5X8T - chains M and A of the 32 polymer chains in the assembly; structure by electron microscopy, 3.30 A resolution.

Chain M:
Name: protein L15
From: Spinacia oleracea
UniProt: A0A0K9QHT0 (A0A0K9QHT0_SPIOL); residues 80-271 here = UniProt positions 80-271
Sequence (192 residues; numbered 80 to 271; the number before each row is that of its first residue):
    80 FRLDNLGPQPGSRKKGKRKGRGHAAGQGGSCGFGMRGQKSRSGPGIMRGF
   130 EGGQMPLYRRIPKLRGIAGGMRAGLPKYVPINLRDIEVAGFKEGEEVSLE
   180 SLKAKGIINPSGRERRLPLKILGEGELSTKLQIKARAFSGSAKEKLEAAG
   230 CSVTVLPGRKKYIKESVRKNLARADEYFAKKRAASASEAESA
Disordered / not traced: 257-271

Chain A:
Molecule: 23S rRNA
From: Spinacia oleracea
Sequence (2810 nucleotides; row label = number of the first residue in the row):
     1 UUCAAACGAGGAAAGGCUUACGGUGGAUACCUAGGCACCCAGAGACGAGG
    51 AAGGGCGUAUUAAUCGACGAAAUGCUUCGGGGAGUUGAAAAUAAGCAGAG
   101 AUCCGGAGAUUCCCGAAUAGGUCAACCUUUCGAACUUCUGCUGAAUCCAU
   151 GGGCAGGCAAGAGACAACCUGGCGAACUGAAACAUCUUAGUAGCCAGAGG
   201 AAAAGAAAGCAAAAGCGAUUCCCGUAGUAGCGGCGAGCGAAAUGGGAGCA
   251 GCCUAAACCGUGAAAACGGGGUUGUGGGAGAGCAAUACAAGCGUCGUGCU
   301 GCUAGGCGAAUCAGUGGAGUGCGGAACCCUAGAUGGUGAAAGUCCAGUAG
   351 CCGAAAGCAUCACUAGCUUAUGCUCUGACCCGAGUAGCAUGGGGCACGUG
   401 GAAUCCCGUGUGAAUCAGCAAGGACCACCUUGCAAGGCUAAAUACUCCUG
   451 GGUGACCGAUAGCGAAGUAGUACCGUGAGGGAAGGGUGAAAAGAACCCCC
   501 AUCGGGGAGUGAAAUAGAACAUGAAACCGUAAGCUCUCAAGCAGUGGGAG
   551 GGGGACCAGACCCUGACCGCGUGCCUGUUGAAGAAUGAGCCGGCGACUCA
   601 UAGGCAGUGGCUUGGUUAAGGGAACCCACCGGAGCCGUAGCGAAAGCGAG
   651 UCUUCAUAGGGCAAUUGUCACUGCUUAUGGACCCGAACCUGGGUGAUCUA
   701 UCCAUGACCAGGAUGAAGCUUGGGUGAAACUAAGUGGAGGUCCGAACCGA
   751 CUGAUGUUGAAGAAUCAGCGGAUGAGUUGUGGUUAGGGGUGAAAUGCCAC
   801 UCGAACCCAGAGCUAGCUGGUUCUCCCCGAAAUGCGUUGAGGCGCAGCAG
   851 UUGACUGGACAUCUAGGGGUAAAGCACUGUUUCGGUGCGGGCCGCGAGAG
   901 CGGUACCAAAUCGAGGCAAACUCUGAAUACUAGAUAUGACCUCCAAAUAA
   951 CAGGGGUCAAGGUCGGCCAGUGAGACGAUGGGGGAUAAGCUUCAUCGUCG
  1001 AGAGGGAAACAGCCCGGAUCACCAGCUAAGGCCCCUAAAUGACCGCUCAG
  1051 UGAUAAAGGAGGUAGGGGUGCAGAGACAGCCAGGAGGUUUGCCUAGAAGC
  1101 AGCCACCCUUGAAAGAGUGCGUAAUAGCUCACUGAUCGAGCGCUCUUGCG
  1151 CCGAAGAUGAACGGGGCUAAGCGGUCUGCCGAAGCUGUGGGAUGUAAAAA
  1201 AACAUCGGUAGGGGAGCGUUCCGUGUUAGGGAGAAACGCGUGCGUGAGCC
  1251 GCGUUGGACGAAGCGGAAGCGAGAAUGUCGGCUUGAGUAACGCAAACAUU
  1301 GGUGAGAAUCCAAUGCCCCGAAAACCUAAGGGUUCCUCCGCAAGGUUCGU
  1351 CCACGGAGGGUGAGUCAGGGCCUAAGAUCAGGCCGAAAGGCGUAGUCGAU
  1401 GGACAACAGGUGAAUAUUCCUGUACUACCCCUUGUUGGUCCCGAGGGACG
  1451 GAGGAGGCUAGGUUAGCCGAAAGAUGGUUAUCGGUUCAAGGACGCAAGGU
  1501 GACCCUGUUUUUCAGGGUAAGAAGGGGUAGAGAAAAUGCCUCGAGCCAAU
  1551 GUUCGAGUACCAGGCGCUACGGCGCUGAAGUAACCGAUGCCAUACUCCCA
  1601 GGAAAAGCUCGAACGACCUUCAACAAAAGGGUACCUGUACCCGAAACCGA
  1651 CACAGGUAGGUAGGUAGAGAAUACCUAGGGGCGCGAGACAACUCUCUCUA
  1701 AGGAACUCGGCAAAAUAGCCCCGUAACUUCGGGAGAAGGGGUGCCCCCUC
  1751 ACAAAGGGGGUCGAAGUGACCAGGCCCGGGCGACUGUUUACCAAAAACAC
  1801 AGGUCUCCGCAAAGUCGUAAGACCAUGUAUGGGGGCUGACGCCUGCCCAG
  1851 UGCCGGAAGGUCAAGGAAGUUGGUGACCUGAUGACAGGGGAGCCGGCGAC
  1901 CGAAGCCCCGGUGAACGGCGGCCGUAACUAUAACGGUCCUAAGGUAGCGA
  1951 AAUUCCUUGUCGGGUAAGUUCCGACCCGCACGAAAGGCGUAACGAUCUGG
  2001 GCACUGUCUCGGAGAGAGGCUCGGUGAAAUAGACAUGUCUGUGAAGAUGC
  2051 GGACUACCUGCACCUGGACAGAAAGACCCUAUGAAGCUUUACUGUUCCCU
  2101 GGGAUUGGCUUUGGGCUUUUCCUGCGCAGCUUAGGUGGAAGGCGAAGAAG
  2151 GCCCCCUUCCGGGGGGGCCCGAGCCAUCAGUGAGAUACCACUCUGGAAGA
  2201 GCUAGAAUUCUAACCUUGUGUCAGGACCUACGGGCCAAGGGACAUUCUCA
  2251 GGUAGACAGUUUCUAUGGGGCGUAGGCCUCCCAAAAGGUAACGGAGGCGU
  2301 GCAAAGGUUUCCUCGGGCCGGACGGAGAUUGGCCCUCGAGUGCAAAGGCA
  2351 GAAGGGAGCUUGACUGCAAGACCCACCCGUCGAGCAGGGACGAAAGUCGG
  2401 CCUUAGUGAUCCGACGGUGCCGAGUGGAAGGGCCGUCGCUCAACGGAUAA
  2451 AAGUUACUCUAGGGAUAACAGGCUGAUCUUCCCCAAGAGUUCACAUCGAC
  2501 GGGAAGGUUUGGCACCUCGAUGUCGGCUCUUCGCCACCUGGGGCUGUAGU
  2551 AUGUUCCAAGGGUUGGGCUGUUCGCCCAUUAAAGCGGUACGUGAGCUGGG
  2601 UUCAGAACGUCGUGAGACAGUUCGGUCCAUAUCCGGUGUGGGCGUUAGAG
  2651 CAUUGAGAGGACCUUUCCCUAGUACGAGAGGACCGGGAAGGACGCACCUC
  2701 UGGUGUACCAGUUAUCGUGCCCACGGUAAACGCUGGGUAGCCAAGUGCGG
  2751 AGCGGAUAACUGCUGAAAGCAUCUAAGUAGUAAGCCCACCCCAAGAUGAG
  2801 UGCUCUCCUA
Disordered / not traced: 1

How chain M and chain A interact:
Pairs across the interface - 208 pairs, chain M then chain A:
  Leu82(M) - G1223(A)  hydrogen bond to the base
  Leu82(M) - U1224(A)  sugar contact
  Asp83(M) - G1223(A)  base contact
  Asp83(M) - U1224(A)  hydrogen bond to the sugar
  Asp83(M) - G1263(A)  hydrogen bond to the base
  Asp83(M) - C1264(A)  hydrogen bond to the sugar
  Asn84(M) - C1264(A)  sugar contact
  Leu85(M) - C1264(A)  hydrogen bond to the sugar
  Leu85(M) - G1265(A)  phosphate contact
  Gly86(M) - G1265(A)  phosphate contact
  Pro87(M) - G1265(A)  phosphate contact
  Pro87(M) - G1266(A)  phosphate contact
  Gln88(M) - U608(A)  phosphate contact
  Gln88(M) - G609(A)  phosphate contact
  Gly90(M) - G607(A)  hydrogen bond to the sugar
  Ser91(M) - G607(A)  hydrogen bond to the base
  Ser91(M) - U608(A)  sugar contact
  Arg92(M) - C671(A)  hydrogen bond to the sugar
  Arg92(M) - U672(A)  sugar contact
  Arg92(M) - G1266(A)  sugar contact
  Lys93(M) - U672(A)  hydrogen bond to the sugar
  Lys93(M) - G673(A)  sugar contact
  Lys93(M) - G1214(A)  salt bridge to the phosphate
  Gly95(M) - G673(A)  phosphate contact
  Gly95(M) - C674(A)  phosphate contact
  Lys96(M) - C674(A)  hydrogen bond to the phosphate
  Lys96(M) - G1213(A)  salt bridge to the phosphate
  Arg97(M) - C823(A)  base contact
  Arg97(M) - C1270(A)  hydrogen bond to the base
  Arg97(M) - G1271(A)  salt bridge to the phosphate
  Lys98(M) - C597(A)  sugar contact
  Lys98(M) - U675(A)  salt bridge to the phosphate
  Gly99(M) - U821(A)  hydrogen bond to the sugar
  Gly99(M) - U822(A)  base contact
  Arg100(M) - C597(A)  salt bridge to the phosphate
  Arg100(M) - U822(A)  hydrogen bond to the base
  Arg100(M) - C823(A)  sugar contact
  Arg100(M) - G1271(A)  salt bridge to the phosphate
  Gly101(M) - U822(A)  phosphate contact
  Gly101(M) - U824(A)  phosphate contact
  His102(M) - U824(A)  phosphate contact
  Ala103(M) - U824(A)  phosphate contact
  Ala103(M) - C825(A)  hydrogen bond to the base
  Ala104(M) - U824(A)  base contact
  Gln106(M) - G1212(A)  phosphate contact
  Gln106(M) - G1213(A)  hydrogen bond to the phosphate
  Gly107(M) - U822(A)  phosphate contact
  Gly108(M) - U821(A)  hydrogen bond to the base
  Gly108(M) - U822(A)  hydrogen bond to the phosphate
  Ser109(M) - U821(A)  base contact
  Ser109(M) - A1210(A)  phosphate contact
  Ser109(M) - G1211(A)  hydrogen bond to the phosphate
  Cys110(M) - C597(A)  base contact
  Cys110(M) - U821(A)  hydrogen bond to the base
  Gly111(M) - G970(A)  phosphate contact
  Gly111(M) - G1211(A)  hydrogen bond to the phosphate
  Gly111(M) - G1212(A)  phosphate contact
  Phe112(M) - C597(A)  base contact
  Phe112(M) - G970(A)  phosphate contact
  Phe112(M) - G1211(A)  phosphate contact
  Gly113(M) - G970(A)  phosphate contact
  Gly113(M) - U971(A)  phosphate contact
  Gly113(M) - A1210(A)  sugar contact
  Gly113(M) - G1211(A)  phosphate contact
  Met114(M) - U578(A)  phosphate contact
  Met114(M) - U971(A)  hydrogen bond to the phosphate
  Arg115(M) - G577(A)  hydrogen bond to the phosphate
  Arg115(M) - U578(A)  salt bridge to the phosphate
  Arg115(M) - U818(A)  salt bridge to the phosphate
  Arg115(M) - G819(A)  salt bridge to the phosphate
  Gly116(M) - C817(A)  phosphate contact
  Gly116(M) - G842(A)  phosphate contact
  Gly116(M) - C843(A)  phosphate contact
  Gln117(M) - A181(A)  hydrogen bond to the base
  Gln117(M) - G816(A)  hydrogen bond to the sugar
  Gln117(M) - G842(A)  hydrogen bond to the phosphate
  Gln117(M) - C843(A)  hydrogen bond to the phosphate
  Lys118(M) - C843(A)  phosphate contact
  Lys118(M) - G844(A)  salt bridge to the phosphate
  Lys118(M) - G970(A)  salt bridge to the phosphate
  Ser119(M) - C682(A)  hydrogen bond to the base
  Arg120(M) - G816(A)  phosphate contact
  Arg120(M) - C817(A)  base contact
  Arg120(M) - G819(A)  base contact
  Arg120(M) - G820(A)  base contact
  Ser121(M) - C682(A)  phosphate contact
  Ser121(M) - C683(A)  hydrogen bond to the phosphate
  Gly122(M) - A681(A)  sugar contact
  Gly122(M) - C682(A)  hydrogen bond to the phosphate
  Ile125(M) - A677(A)  phosphate contact
  Ile125(M) - C843(A)  phosphate contact
  Ile125(M) - G844(A)  phosphate contact
  Met126(M) - A236(A)  phosphate contact
  Met126(M) - G237(A)  phosphate contact
  Arg127(M) - U676(A)  sugar contact
  Phe129(M) - A181(A)  base contact
  Phe129(M) - G844(A)  sugar contact
  Glu130(M) - G836(A)  hydrogen bond to the base
  Glu130(M) - G844(A)  hydrogen bond to the sugar
  Gly131(M) - A181(A)  base contact
  Gly131(M) - G836(A)  base contact
  Gly131(M) - U837(A)  base contact
  Gly131(M) - G842(A)  hydrogen bond to the base
  Gly131(M) - C843(A)  base contact
  Gly132(M) - A181(A)  base contact
  Gly132(M) - U837(A)  hydrogen bond to the sugar
  Gln133(M) - G836(A)  sugar contact
  Gln133(M) - U837(A)  sugar contact
  Gln133(M) - G844(A)  base contact
  Gln133(M) - A2375(A)  base contact
  Gln133(M) - G2445(A)  hydrogen bond to the base
  Met134(M) - A2409(A)  base contact
  Met134(M) - G2445(A)  sugar contact
  Met134(M) - G2446(A)  base contact
  Tyr137(M) - G235(A)  phosphate contact
  Tyr137(M) - A236(A)  hydrogen bond to the phosphate
  Arg138(M) - G235(A)  hydrogen bond to the sugar
  Arg138(M) - U2410(A)  hydrogen bond to the sugar
  Arg139(M) - C2376(A)  base contact
  Arg139(M) - C2377(A)  hydrogen bond to the sugar
  Arg139(M) - A2409(A)  hydrogen bond to the sugar
  Arg139(M) - U2410(A)  sugar contact
  Arg139(M) - G2445(A)  base contact
  Ile140(M) - U2410(A)  phosphate contact
  Pro141(M) - U2410(A)  phosphate contact
  Pro141(M) - C2411(A)  phosphate contact
  Lys142(M) - C234(A)  hydrogen bond to the sugar
  Lys142(M) - C2411(A)  hydrogen bond to the phosphate
  Lys142(M) - C2412(A)  salt bridge to the phosphate
  Arg144(M) - A643(A)  salt bridge to the phosphate
  Arg144(M) - G2432(A)  phosphate contact
  Arg144(M) - C2433(A)  phosphate contact
  Arg144(M) - C2434(A)  salt bridge to the phosphate
  Gly145(M) - A643(A)  sugar contact
  Ala147(M) - C2412(A)  phosphate contact
  Gly148(M) - G2431(A)  hydrogen bond to the sugar
  Gly148(M) - G2432(A)  phosphate contact
  Gly149(M) - G230(A)  phosphate contact
  Met150(M) - G230(A)  phosphate contact
  Met150(M) - A643(A)  sugar contact
  Met150(M) - A644(A)  sugar contact
  Met150(M) - C2421(A)  sugar contact
  Met150(M) - G2431(A)  hydrogen bond to the base
  Met150(M) - G2432(A)  hydrogen bond to the sugar
  Arg151(M) - A229(A)  phosphate contact
  Arg151(M) - G230(A)  phosphate contact
  Arg151(M) - A644(A)  sugar contact
  Ala152(M) - A644(A)  sugar contact
  Gly153(M) - A644(A)  hydrogen bond to the phosphate
  Lys156(M) - A645(A)  sugar contact
  Lys156(M) - G646(A)  salt bridge to the phosphate
  Pro159(M) - A639(A)  sugar contact
  Pro159(M) - G648(A)  base contact
  Asn161(M) - A639(A)  hydrogen bond to the base
  Arg163(M) - U665(A)  salt bridge to the phosphate
  Ile186(M) - U638(A)  hydrogen bond to the base
  Ile187(M) - U638(A)  base contact
  Asn188(M) - G614(A)  hydrogen bond to the base
  Asn188(M) - G615(A)  hydrogen bond to the base
  Asn188(M) - C635(A)  base contact
  Asn188(M) - G637(A)  base contact
  Asn188(M) - U638(A)  base contact
  Ser190(M) - G634(A)  phosphate contact
  Ser190(M) - C635(A)  hydrogen bond to the phosphate
  Gly191(M) - C635(A)  hydrogen bond to the phosphate
  Glu193(M) - A633(A)  phosphate contact
  Glu193(M) - G634(A)  phosphate contact
  Arg194(M) - A242(A)  base contact
  Arg194(M) - U243(A)  sugar contact
  Lys199(M) - G648(A)  base contact
  Leu201(M) - A639(A)  base contact
  Leu201(M) - G648(A)  base contact
  Leu201(M) - A649(A)  phosphate contact
  Gly202(M) - A649(A)  hydrogen bond to the phosphate
  Glu203(M) - A639(A)  base contact
  Glu203(M) - A649(A)  hydrogen bond to the phosphate
  Ser218(M) - G648(A)  phosphate contact
  Ser218(M) - A649(A)  hydrogen bond to the phosphate
  Gly219(M) - G648(A)  hydrogen bond to the phosphate
  Ser220(M) - A649(A)  hydrogen bond to the phosphate
  Arg238(M) - A213(A)  salt bridge to the phosphate
  Arg238(M) - A214(A)  sugar contact
  Lys239(M) - A213(A)  hydrogen bond to the sugar
  Lys239(M) - A214(A)  phosphate contact
  Tyr241(M) - A213(A)  base contact
  Tyr241(M) - C428(A)  hydrogen bond to the sugar
  Tyr241(M) - C429(A)  hydrogen bond to the sugar
  Tyr241(M) - G2424(A)  base contact
  Tyr241(M) - U2425(A)  hydrogen bond to the sugar
  Ile242(M) - U2425(A)  sugar contact
  Lys243(M) - A427(A)  hydrogen bond to the base
  Lys243(M) - G1875(A)  salt bridge to the phosphate
  Lys243(M) - G2426(A)  hydrogen bond to the base
  Ser245(M) - A1876(A)  hydrogen bond to the phosphate
  Val246(M) - G2426(A)  sugar contact
  Lys248(M) - C1877(A)  salt bridge to the phosphate
  Asn249(M) - C1885(A)  hydrogen bond to the base
  Asn249(M) - A1886(A)  hydrogen bond to the base
  Arg252(M) - U1879(A)  hydrogen bond to the base
  Arg252(M) - G1880(A)  hydrogen bond to the base
  Arg252(M) - A1881(A)  hydrogen bond to the base
  Arg252(M) - C1885(A)  base contact
  Arg252(M) - A1886(A)  base contact
  Ala253(M) - A1881(A)  base contact
  Ala253(M) - C1885(A)  base contact
  Glu255(M) - A1881(A)  base contact
  Glu255(M) - G1883(A)  base contact
  Tyr256(M) - G1883(A)  hydrogen bond to the base
Also at the interface, not in a pair above, chain M (102 interface residues in all): Lys94, Gly105, Pro123, Leu136, Leu154, Tyr157, Gly185, Phe217, Leu250
Also at the interface, not in a pair above, chain A (112 interface residues in all): A212, U598, C636, G642, U678, A969, G1216, A1267, U1874, C2420, A2423

Summary:
Chain M and chain A form an interface of 102 and 112 residues respectively, with 69 hydrogen bonds and 19 salt
bridges. Among the polar pairs are Leu82(M)-G1223(A), Asp83(M)-G1263(A) and Ser91(M)-G607(A).
Here chain M is protein L15 and chain A is 23S rRNA, both from Spinacia oleracea. Entry 5X8T (Structure of the
50S large subunit of chloroplast ribosome from spinach) was determined by electron microscopy together with
5X8P and 5X8R from the same study.
